PDB entry 2WWB | electron microscopy, 6.48 A resolution (low resolution: residue-level contacts below are approximate; hydrogen-bond / salt-bridge calls are withheld) | chains B and K of the 15 polymer chains in the assembly

== Chain B ==
Name: Protein transport protein SEC61 subunit gamma
Organism: Canis lupus familiaris
UniProt: P60058 (SC61G_CANFA); residues 1-68 here = UniProt positions 1-68
Sequence (68 residues; numbered 1 to 68; the number before each row is that of its first residue):
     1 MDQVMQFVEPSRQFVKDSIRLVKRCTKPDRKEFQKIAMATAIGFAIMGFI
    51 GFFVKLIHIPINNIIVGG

== Chain K ==
Name: 60S ribosomal protein L25
Organism: Triticum aestivum
Sequence (142 residues; row label = number of the first residue in the row):
     1 MAPSAKATAAKKAVVKGTNGKKALKVRTSATFRLPKTLKLARAPKYASKA
    51 VPHYNRLDSYKVIEQPITSETAMKKVEDGNILVFQVSMKANKYQIKKAVK
   101 ELYEVDVLKVNTLVRPNGTKKAYVRLTADYDALDIANRIGYI
Disordered / not traced: 1-56, 140-142

== Interface between chain B and chain K ==
Pairs across the interface (8; chain B residue first):
  Ile-19(B) with Asp-134(K); Asn-137(K)
  Arg-20(B) with Asn-137(K)
  Lys-23(B) with Asp-134(K); Asn-137(K); Arg-138(K)
  Arg-24(B) with Asn-137(K); Ile-139(K)
Also at the interface, not in a pair above, chain B (5 interface residues in all): Lys-16
Also at the interface, not in a pair above, chain K (5 interface residues in all): Leu-133

== Summary ==
The chain B/chain K interface involves 5 residues from each chain.
Chain B is Protein transport protein SEC61 subunit gamma (Canis lupus familiaris) and chain K is 60S ribosomal
protein L25 (Triticum aestivum); the structure, Cryo-EM structure of the mammalian SEC61 complex bound to the
actively translating wheat germ 80S ribosome, was determined by electron microscopy together with 2WW9 and
2WWA from the same study.
